8X0K - chains A and M of the 16 polymer chains in the assembly; structure by electron microscopy, 3.50 A resolution.

# Chain A (and M)
Molecule: Capsid protein
Source organism: Semliki Forest virus
Notes: chain M of this document is another copy of the same molecule, construct and numbering; everything in this record applies to it too
UniProtKB: P03315 (POLS_SFV); numbering as in UniProt (aligned over 106-267)
Sequence (162 residues; each row starts with the number of its first residue):
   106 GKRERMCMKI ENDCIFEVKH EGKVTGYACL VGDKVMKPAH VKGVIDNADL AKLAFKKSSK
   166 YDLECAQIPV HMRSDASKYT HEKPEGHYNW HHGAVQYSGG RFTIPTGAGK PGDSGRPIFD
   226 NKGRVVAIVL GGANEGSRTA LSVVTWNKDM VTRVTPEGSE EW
UniProt features mapped onto this chain:
  - region: K161 to Y166 (Interaction with spike glycoprotein E2), P189 to A199 (Dimerization of the capsid protein), D225 to R229 (Dimerization of the capsid protein)
  - motif: I150 to F160 (Nuclear export signal)
  - active site (Charge relay system): H145, D167, S219
  - site: Y193 (Involved in dimerization of the capsid protein), N226 (Involved in dimerization of the capsid protein), W267 (Cleavage)
  - mutagenesis: S219 to G220 (Loss of autocatalytic cleavage by capsid protein), W267 (W267A/R: Complete loss of cleavage by capsid protease)

# Chain A / chain M interface
Contacting residue pairs - 9 pairs, chain A then chain M:
  V175(A) - E240(M)
  V175(A) - E262(M)
  H176(A) - E240(M)
  M177(A) - E240(M)  hydrogen bond (backbone-side chain)
  R178(A) - R206(M)
  R178(A) - A238(M)
  R178(A) - E240(M)  hydrogen bond (backbone-side chain)
  R178(A) - A245(M)
  S179(A) - E240(M)  hydrogen bond (backbone-side chain)
Interface residues without a listed pair, chain A (9 interface residues in all): Q172, D180, K183, Y184
Interface residues without a listed pair, chain M (9 interface residues in all): S203, G204, G241, S242

# In short
Chain A and chain M each contribute 9 residues to their interface, with 3 hydrogen bonds. Among the polar
pairs are M177(A)-E240(M), R178(A)-E240(M) and S179(A)-E240(M). Curated annotation (UniProt) lists 3
active-site residues and 3 mutagenesis sites on chain A.
Both chains are Capsid protein (Semliki Forest virus). Entry 8X0K (Cryo-EM structure of Semliki Forest virus
in complex with its receptor VLDLR(2-fold)) was determined by electron microscopy.
